Entry 7EZH (electron microscopy, 3.20 A resolution); this record covers chains B and G of the 6 polymer chains in the assembly.

[Chain B]
Protein: Guanine nucleotide-binding protein G(I)/G(S)/G(T) subunit beta-1
From: Homo sapiens
Reference sequence: P62873 (GBB1_HUMAN); numbering as in UniProt (aligned over 2-340)
Chain sequence (351 residues; row label = number of the first residue in the row; numbers below 1 keep their minus sign (Met-10 is residue -10)):
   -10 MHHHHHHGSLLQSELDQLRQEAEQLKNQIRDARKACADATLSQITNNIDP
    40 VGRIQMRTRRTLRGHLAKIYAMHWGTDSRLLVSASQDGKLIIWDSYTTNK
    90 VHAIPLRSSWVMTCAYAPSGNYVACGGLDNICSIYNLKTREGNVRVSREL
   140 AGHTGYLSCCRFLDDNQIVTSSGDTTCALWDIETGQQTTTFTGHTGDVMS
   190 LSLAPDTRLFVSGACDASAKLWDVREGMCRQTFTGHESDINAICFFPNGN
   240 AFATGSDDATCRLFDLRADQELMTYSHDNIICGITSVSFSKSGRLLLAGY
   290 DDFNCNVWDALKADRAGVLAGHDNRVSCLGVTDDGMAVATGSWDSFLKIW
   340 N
Unresolved in the structure: -10 to 1
Differences from the reference sequence: expression tag (-10 to 1)
Disulfide bonds: Cys121-Cys149
UniProt features mapped onto this chain:
  - modified residue: Ser2 (N-acetylserine), His266 (Phosphohistidine)
  - natural variant: Leu30 (L30F: In MRD42; uncertain significance), Arg52 (R52G: In MRD42), Gly64 (G64V: In MRD42), Asp76 (D76E: In MRD42; D76G: In MRD42), Gly77 (G77S: In MRD42), Lys78 (K78R: In MRD42), Ile80 (I80N: In MRD42; I80T: In MRD42), His91 (H91R: In MRD42; uncertain significance), Ala92 (A92T: In MRD42), Pro94 (P94S: In MRD42), Leu95 (L95P: In MRD42), Arg96 (R96L: In MRD42), 5 further natural variant entries in UniProt

[Chain G]
Protein: Guanine nucleotide-binding protein G(I)/G(S)/G(O) subunit gamma-2
From: Homo sapiens
Reference sequence: P59768 (GBG2_HUMAN); residue numbers follow UniProt; this construct covers 1-71
Chain sequence (71 residues; each row starts with the number of its first residue):
     1 MASNNTASIAQARKLVEQLKMEANIDRIKVSKAAADLMAYCEAHAKEDPL
    51 LTPVPASENPFREKKFFCAIL
Unresolved in the structure: 1-7, 64-71
UniProt features mapped onto this chain:
  - modified residue: Ala2 (N-acetylalanine), Cys68 (Cysteine methyl ester)
  - lipidation: Cys68 (S-geranylgeranyl cysteine)

[Chain B / chain G interface]
Contacting residue pairs - 75 pairs, chain B then chain G:
  Leu7(B) - Val16(G)
  Arg8(B) - Gln11(G)
  Arg8(B) - Leu15(G)
  Ala11(B) - Leu19(G)
  Leu14(B) - Leu19(G)  hydrophobic
  Leu14(B) - Lys20(G)
  Lys15(B) - Leu19(G)
  Ile18(B) - Leu19(G)  hydrophobic
  Ile18(B) - Ala23(G)  hydrophobic
  Cys25(B) - Val30(G)  hydrogen bond (backbone-backbone)
  Ala26(B) - Val30(G)  hydrophobic
  Asp27(B) - Lys29(G)
  Asp27(B) - Ser31(G)  hydrogen bond
  Ala28(B) - Val30(G)
  Leu30(B) - Ala34(G)  hydrophobic
  Ile33(B) - Ser31(G)
  Ile33(B) - Ala34(G)  hydrophobic
  Val40(B) - Leu51(G)  hydrophobic
  Ile43(B) - Leu50(G)
  Met45(B) - Leu50(G)  hydrophobic
  Arg48(B) - Phe61(G)
  Arg49(B) - Pro60(G)
  Arg49(B) - Phe61(G)  hydrogen bond (side chain-backbone)
  Arg49(B) - Arg62(G)  hydrogen bond (side chain-backbone)
  Ser84(B) - Phe61(G)
  Tyr85(B) - Pro60(G)
  Tyr85(B) - Phe61(G)  hydrophobic
  Lys209(B) - Gln18(G)  hydrogen bond
  Lys209(B) - Glu22(G)  salt bridge
  Cys218(B) - Gln18(G)
  Cys218(B) - Glu22(G)  hydrogen bond
  Arg219(B) - Glu22(G)
  Arg219(B) - Ile25(G)
  Gln220(B) - Glu22(G)
  Thr221(B) - Glu22(G)  hydrogen bond
  Phe235(B) - Tyr40(G)  hydrophobic
  Phe235(B) - Cys41(G)  hydrophobic
  Pro236(B) - Tyr40(G)
  Asn237(B) - Asp36(G)
  Asn237(B) - Leu37(G)
  Asn237(B) - Tyr40(G)
  Asn239(B) - Asp36(G)  hydrogen bond
  Asp254(B) - Ala33(G)
  Arg256(B) - Arg27(G)
  Arg256(B) - Ile28(G)  hydrogen bond (backbone-backbone)
  Arg256(B) - Ala33(G)
  Arg256(B) - Asp36(G)  salt bridge
  Ala257(B) - Ile28(G)
  Ala257(B) - Val30(G)  hydrophobic
  Asp258(B) - Arg27(G)  salt bridge
  Gln259(B) - Val30(G)
  Leu261(B) - Leu37(G)  hydrophobic
  Ser279(B) - Asp48(G)  hydrogen bond
  Lys280(B) - Tyr40(G)  hydrogen bond (backbone-side chain)
  Lys280(B) - Glu47(G)  salt bridge
  Lys280(B) - Asp48(G)
  Ser281(B) - Tyr40(G)
  Ser281(B) - Cys41(G)
  Ser281(B) - His44(G)
  Ser281(B) - Asp48(G)  hydrogen bond
  Leu284(B) - Leu50(G)  hydrophobic
  Leu300(B) - Met38(G)  hydrophobic
  Leu300(B) - Cys41(G)  hydrophobic
  Asp323(B) - Pro49(G)
  Gly324(B) - Pro49(G)
  Gly324(B) - Leu50(G)
  Met325(B) - Pro49(G)  hydrophobic
  Met325(B) - Pro60(G)
  Met325(B) - Phe61(G)  hydrophobic
  Ala326(B) - Phe61(G)  hydrophobic
  Val327(B) - Leu50(G)  hydrophobic
  Ile338(B) - Phe61(G)  hydrophobic
  Asn340(B) - Leu50(G)
  Asn340(B) - Asn59(G)  hydrogen bond
  Asn340(B) - Phe61(G)
Interface residues without a listed pair, chain B (54 interface residues in all): Leu4, Ile37, Gly182, Met217, Ala240, Leu252, Gly282, Arg283
Interface residues without a listed pair, chain G (35 interface residues in all): Ala12, Arg13, Met21, Ala35

[Overview]
Chain B and chain G form an interface of 54 and 35 residues respectively, with 13 hydrogen bonds and 4 salt
bridges. Among the polar pairs are Lys209(B)-Glu22(G), Arg256(B)-Asp36(G) and Asp258(B)-Arg27(G).
Here chain B is Guanine nucleotide-binding protein G(I)/G(S)/G(T) subunit beta-1 and chain G is Guanine
nucleotide-binding protein G(I)/G(S)/G(O) subunit gamma-2, both from Homo sapiens. Entry 7EZH (Cryo-EM
structure of an activated Cholecystokinin A receptor (CCKAR)-Gi complex) was determined by electron microscopy
together with 7EZK and 7EZM from the same study.
